8XCG - chains F and Z of the 15 polymer chains in the assembly; structure by electron microscopy, 3.46 A resolution.

== Chain F (and Z) ==
Protein: Tip attachment protein J
Organism: Escherichia phage Lambda
Notes: chain Z of this document is another copy of the same molecule, construct and numbering; everything in this record applies to it too
UniProt: P03749 (TIPJ_LAMBD); numbering as in UniProt (aligned over 1-1132)
Chain sequence (1132 residues; numbered 1 to 1132; the number before each row is that of its first residue):
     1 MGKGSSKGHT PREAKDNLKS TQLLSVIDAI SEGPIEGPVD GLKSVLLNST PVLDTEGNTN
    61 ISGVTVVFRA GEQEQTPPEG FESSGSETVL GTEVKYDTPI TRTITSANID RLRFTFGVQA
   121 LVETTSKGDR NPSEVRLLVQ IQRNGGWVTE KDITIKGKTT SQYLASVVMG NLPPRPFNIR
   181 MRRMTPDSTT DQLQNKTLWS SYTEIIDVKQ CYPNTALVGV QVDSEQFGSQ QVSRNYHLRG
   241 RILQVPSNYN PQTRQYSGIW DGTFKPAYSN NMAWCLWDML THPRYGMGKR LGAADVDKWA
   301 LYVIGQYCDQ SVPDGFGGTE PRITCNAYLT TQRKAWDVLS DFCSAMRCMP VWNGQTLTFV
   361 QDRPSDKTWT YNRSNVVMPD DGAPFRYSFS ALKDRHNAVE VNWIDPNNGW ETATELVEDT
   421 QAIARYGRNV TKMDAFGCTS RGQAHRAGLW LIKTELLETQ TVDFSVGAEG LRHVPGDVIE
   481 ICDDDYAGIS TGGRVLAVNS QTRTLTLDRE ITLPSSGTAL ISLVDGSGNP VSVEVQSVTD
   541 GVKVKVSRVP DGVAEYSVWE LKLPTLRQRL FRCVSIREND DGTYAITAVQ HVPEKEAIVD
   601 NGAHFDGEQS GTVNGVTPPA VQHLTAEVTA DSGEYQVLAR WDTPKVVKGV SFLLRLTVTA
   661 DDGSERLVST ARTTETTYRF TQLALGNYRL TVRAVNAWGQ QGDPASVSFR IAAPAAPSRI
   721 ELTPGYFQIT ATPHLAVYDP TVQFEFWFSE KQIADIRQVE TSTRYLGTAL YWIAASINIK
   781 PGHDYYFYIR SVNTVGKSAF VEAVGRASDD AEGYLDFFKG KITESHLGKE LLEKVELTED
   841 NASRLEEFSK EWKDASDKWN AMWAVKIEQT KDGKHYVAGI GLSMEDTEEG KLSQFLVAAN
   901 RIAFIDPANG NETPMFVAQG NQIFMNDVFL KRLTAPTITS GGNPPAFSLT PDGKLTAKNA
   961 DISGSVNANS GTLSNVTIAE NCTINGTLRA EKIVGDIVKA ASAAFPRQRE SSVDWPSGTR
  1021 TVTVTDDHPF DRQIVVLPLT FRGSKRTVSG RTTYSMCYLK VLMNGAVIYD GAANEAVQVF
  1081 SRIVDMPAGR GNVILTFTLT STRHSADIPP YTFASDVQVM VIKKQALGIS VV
Disordered / not traced: 1-10, 605-1132 (chain Z: 1-10, 608-1132)
Disulfides: Cys-343/Cys-348

== How chain F and chain Z interact ==
Pairs across the interface (6; chain F residue first):
  Asp-97(F) / Thr-55(Z)
  Thr-103(F) / Phe-316(Z)
  Thr-103(F) / Arg-441(Z)
  Pro-176(F) / Gly-315(Z)
  Phe-177(F) / Phe-316(Z)
  Asn-178(F) / Phe-316(Z)
Also at the interface, not in a pair above, chain F (10 interface residues in all): Ile-100, Thr-101, Arg-102, Thr-105, Asn-144
Also at the interface, not in a pair above, chain Z (7 interface residues in all): Asp-54, Asn-407, Asn-408

== In short ==
The interface between chain F and chain Z involves 10 residues on one side and 7 on the other.
Both chains are Tip attachment protein J (Escherichia phage Lambda). Entry 8XCG (Tail tip complex of
bacteriophage lambda in the open state) was determined by electron microscopy, deposited together with 8XCI,
8XCJ and 8XCK.
